PDB entry 4YG1 | X-ray diffraction, 3.25 A resolution | chains B and T of the 6 polymer chains in the assembly

Chain B:
Molecule: Antitoxin HipB
From: Escherichia coli (strain K12)
UniProtKB: P23873 (HIPB_ECOLI); residue numbers follow UniProt; this construct covers 1-72
Amino-acid sequence (72 residues; row label = number of the first residue in the row):
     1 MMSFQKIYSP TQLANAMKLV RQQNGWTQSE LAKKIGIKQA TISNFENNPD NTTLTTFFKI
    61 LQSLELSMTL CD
Disordered / not traced: 1-3
UniProt features mapped onto this chain:
  - DNA-binding region: Arg21 to Asn47 (H-T-H motif)

Chain T:
Molecule: 48-nt DNA strand
Sequence (48 nucleotides; each row starts with the number of its first residue):
   700 TTATCCTCAC TAAAGGATAA AACTTATAAT ATCCCCTTAA GCGGATAA

Interface between chain B and chain T:
Residue-residue contacts - 13 pairs, chain B then chain T:
  Lys18(B) - DA702(T)  salt bridge to the phosphate
  Arg21(B) - DT701(T)  salt bridge to the phosphate
  Thr27(B) - DT701(T)  phosphate contact
  Gln28(B) - DT701(T)  hydrogen bond to the phosphate
  Gln28(B) - DA702(T)  phosphate contact
  Ser29(B) - DT700(T)  sugar contact
  Ser29(B) - DT701(T)  base contact
  Gln39(B) - DT701(T)  sugar contact
  Gln39(B) - DA702(T)  hydrogen bond to the base
  Ala40(B) - DT703(T)  base contact
  Ser43(B) - DA702(T)  hydrogen bond to the phosphate
  Asn44(B) - DT703(T)  base contact
  Asn47(B) - DA702(T)  hydrogen bond to the phosphate
Also at the interface, not in a pair above, chain B (11 interface residues in all): Glu46

Summary:
11 residues of chain B and 4 residues of chain T are in contact, with 4 hydrogen bonds and 2 salt bridges.
Among the polar pairs are Gln39(B)-DA702(T), Gln28(B)-DT701(T) and Ser43(B)-DA702(T).
Chain B is Antitoxin HipB (Escherichia coli (strain K12)) and chain T is a 48-nt DNA strand; the structure,
HipB-O1-O2 complex/P21212 crystal form, was determined by X-ray diffraction together with 5K98, 4YG4 and 4YG7
from the same study.
